Entry 1JRT (X-ray diffraction, 1.70 A resolution); this record covers chains A and B.

# Chain A
Name: Trypsin
Source organism: Bos taurus
Notes: EC 3.4.21.4
Reference sequence: P00760 (TRY1_BOVIN); the construct lacks a stretch of the UniProt sequence and is renumbered around it, so the offset changes along the chain: 16-34 = UniProt 21-39; 37-64 = UniProt 40-67; 69-125 = UniProt 71-127; 127-130 = UniProt 128-131; 5 more segments
Amino-acid sequence (223 residues; row label = number of the first residue in the row; note: 8 numbers in that range are skipped by the numbering (no residue carries them; nothing is unmodelled there)):
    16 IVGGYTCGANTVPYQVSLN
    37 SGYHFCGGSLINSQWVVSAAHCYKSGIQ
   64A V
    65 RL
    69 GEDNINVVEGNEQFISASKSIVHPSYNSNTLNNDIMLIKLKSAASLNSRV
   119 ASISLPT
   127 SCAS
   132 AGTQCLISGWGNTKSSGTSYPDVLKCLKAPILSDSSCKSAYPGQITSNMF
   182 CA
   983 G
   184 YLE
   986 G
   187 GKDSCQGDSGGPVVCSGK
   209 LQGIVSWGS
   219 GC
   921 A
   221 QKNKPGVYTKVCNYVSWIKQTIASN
Cystine bridges: Cys22-Cys157, Cys42-Cys58, Cys128-Cys232, Cys136-Cys201, Cys168-Cys182, Cys191-Cys220
Metal / ion sites: Ca2+: Glu70, Asn72, Val75, Glu80

# Chain B
Name: Leupeptin
Source organism: Bos taurus
Notes: EC 3.4.21.4
Amino-acid sequence (4 residues; row label = number of the first residue in the row):
    1A X
     1 LLX
Modified positions: ACE (acetyl group) at position 1A; AR7 (amino{[(4S)-4-amino-5,5-dihydroxypentyl]amino}methaniminium) at position 3

# How chain A and chain B interact
Residue-residue contacts - 25 pairs, chain A then chain B:
  His57(A) with Leu2(B); AR7_3(B), hydrogen bond (side chain-backbone)
  Leu99(A) with Leu1(B), hydrophobic; Leu2(B), hydrophobic
  Asp189(A) with AR7_3(B)
  Ser190(A) with AR7_3(B)
  Cys191(A) with AR7_3(B)
  Gln192(A) with ACE_1A(B); Leu2(B), hydrogen bond (side chain-backbone); AR7_3(B)
  Gly193(A) with AR7_3(B), hydrogen bond (backbone-backbone)
  Asp194(A) with AR7_3(B)
  Ser195(A) with AR7_3(B), hydrogen bond (side chain-backbone)
  Val213(A) with AR7_3(B)
  Ser214(A) with Leu2(B); AR7_3(B), hydrogen bond (backbone-backbone)
  Trp215(A) with Leu1(B); AR7_3(B)
  Gly216(A) with Leu1(B), hydrogen bond (backbone-backbone); ACE_1A(B); AR7_3(B)
  Gly219(A) with ACE_1A(B), hydrogen bond (backbone-backbone); AR7_3(B)
  Cys220(A) with AR7_3(B)
  Gly226(A) with AR7_3(B)
Also at the interface, not in a pair above, chain A (20 interface residues in all): Ser217, Lys224, Tyr228, Ala921

# Overview
20 residues of chain A and 4 residues of chain B are in contact, with 7 hydrogen bonds. Polar contacts include
His57(A)-AR7_3(B), Gln192(A)-Leu2(B) and Ser195(A)-AR7_3(B). Glu70(A), Asn72(A), Val75(A) and Glu80(A) form
the Ca2+ site.
Here chain A is Trypsin and chain B is Leupeptin, both from Bos taurus. Entry 1JRT (Hemiacetal complex between
leupeptin and trypsin) was determined by X-ray diffraction, deposited together with 1JRS.
